8H7L - chains E and F of the 9 polymer chains in the assembly; structure by electron microscopy, 2.44 A resolution.

# Chain E (and F)
Name: BA7535 fab heavt chain
Source organism: Homo sapiens
Notes: antibody fragment or engineered binder; chain F of this document is another copy of the same molecule, construct and numbering; everything in this record applies to it too
Chain sequence (453 residues; numbered 1 to 453; the number before each row is that of its first residue):
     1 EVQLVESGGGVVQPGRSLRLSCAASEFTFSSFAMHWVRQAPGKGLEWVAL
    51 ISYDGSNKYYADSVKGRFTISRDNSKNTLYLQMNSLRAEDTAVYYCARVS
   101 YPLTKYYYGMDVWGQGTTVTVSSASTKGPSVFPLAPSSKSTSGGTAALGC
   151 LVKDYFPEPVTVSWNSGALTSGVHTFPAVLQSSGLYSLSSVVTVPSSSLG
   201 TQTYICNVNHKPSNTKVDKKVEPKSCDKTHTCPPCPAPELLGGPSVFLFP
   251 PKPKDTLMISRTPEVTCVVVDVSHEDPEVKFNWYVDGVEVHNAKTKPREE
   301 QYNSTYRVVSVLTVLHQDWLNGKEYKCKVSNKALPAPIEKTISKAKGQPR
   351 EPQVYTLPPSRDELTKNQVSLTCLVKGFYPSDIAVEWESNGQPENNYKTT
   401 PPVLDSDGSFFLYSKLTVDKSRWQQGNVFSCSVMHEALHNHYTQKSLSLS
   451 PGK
Disordered / not traced: 1, 225-453
Cystine bridges: C22-C96, C150-C206

# Interface between chain E and chain F
Residue-residue contacts (8; chain E residue first):
  G15(E) with S17(F); L18(F)
  R16(E) with V11(F), hydrogen bond (side chain-backbone); V12(F); R16(F)
  S17(E) with S17(F), hydrogen bond
  S85(E) with R19(F), hydrogen bond; Q82(F), hydrogen bond
Also at the interface, not in a pair above, chain E (7 interface residues in all): Q13, G66, R67
Also at the interface, not in a pair above, chain F (8 interface residues in all): Q13

# Summary
Chain E and chain F form an interface of 7 and 8 residues respectively; the contacts include 4 hydrogen bonds.
Among the polar pairs are R16(E)-V11(F), S17(E)-S17(F) and S85(E)-R19(F).
Both chains are BA7535 fab heavt chain (Homo sapiens). Entry 8H7L (Cryo-EM Structure of SARS-CoV-2 BA.2 Spike
protein in complex with BA7535) was determined by electron microscopy together with 8H7Z from the same study.
